8PHF - chains A and B; structure by electron microscopy, 3.60 A resolution.

[Chain A (and B)]
Molecule: Complex I assembly factor ACAD9, mitochondrial
Source organism: Homo sapiens
Notes: EC 1.3.8.-; chain B of this document is another copy of the same molecule, construct and numbering; everything in this record applies to it too
UniProtKB: Q9H845 (ACAD9_HUMAN); residue numbers follow UniProt; this construct covers 38-621
Sequence (591 residues; numbered 37 to 627; the number before each row is that of its first residue):
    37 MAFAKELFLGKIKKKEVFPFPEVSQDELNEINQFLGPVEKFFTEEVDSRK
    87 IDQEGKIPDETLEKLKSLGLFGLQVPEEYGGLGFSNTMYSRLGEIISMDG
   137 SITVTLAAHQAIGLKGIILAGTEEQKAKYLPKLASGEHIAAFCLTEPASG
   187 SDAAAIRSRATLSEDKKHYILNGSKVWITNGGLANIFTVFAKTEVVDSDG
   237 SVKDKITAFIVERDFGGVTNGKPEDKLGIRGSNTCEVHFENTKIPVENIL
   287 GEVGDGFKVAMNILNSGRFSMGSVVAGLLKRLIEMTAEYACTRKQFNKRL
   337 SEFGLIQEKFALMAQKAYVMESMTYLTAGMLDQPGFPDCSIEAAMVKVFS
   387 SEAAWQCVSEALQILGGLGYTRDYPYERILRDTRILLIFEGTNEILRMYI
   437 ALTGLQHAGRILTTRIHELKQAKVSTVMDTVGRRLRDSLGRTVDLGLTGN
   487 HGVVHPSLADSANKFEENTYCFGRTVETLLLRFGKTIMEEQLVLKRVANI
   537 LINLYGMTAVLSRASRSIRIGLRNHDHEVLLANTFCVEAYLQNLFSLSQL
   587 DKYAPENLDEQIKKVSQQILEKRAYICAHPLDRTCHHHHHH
Not modelled in the structure: 37, 450-486, 622-627
Differences from the reference sequence: initiating methionine (37); conflict Ala-191 (Ser in Q9H845); expression tag (622-627)
Residues lining bound ligands:
  - FAD (flavin-adenine dinucleotide), molecule 1: Phe-178, Leu-180, Thr-181, Gly-186, Ser-187, Trp-213, Thr-215, Lys-262, Ile-424, Phe-425, Glu-426, Gly-427, Thr-428, Glu-430, Ile-431, Met-434, Gln-527
  - FAD, molecule 2: Tyr-325, Arg-329, Gln-331, Phe-332, Leu-336, Phe-339, Leu-341, Ile-342, Lys-345, Gln-399, Ile-400, Leu-401, Gly-402, Gly-403, Leu-404
Swiss-Prot annotation at these positions:
  - active site: Glu-426 (Proton acceptor)
  - modified residue: Lys-41 (N6-acetyllysine), Lys-92 (N6-succinyllysine), Thr-478 (Phosphothreonine), Lys-521 (N6-acetyllysine)
What the authors report for this chain:
  - conformationally variable residues (loop rearrangement): Phe-178 to Arg-195
  - mutagenesis - A184S: unchanged catalytic activity on palmitoyl-CoA (C16:0)

[Interface between chain A and chain B]
Contacting residue pairs (171; chain A residue first):
  Glu-58(A) with Arg-619(B), salt bridge
  Val-59(A) with Leu-617(B), hydrophobic
  Gln-61(A) with Arg-619(B)
  Leu-64(A) with Leu-617(B)
  Ile-67(A) with Leu-617(B), hydrophobic
  Arg-127(A) with His-615(B), hydrogen bond; Leu-617(B)
  Glu-130(A) with His-615(B), salt bridge
  Ala-184(A) with Arg-329(B)
  Ser-185(A) with Arg-329(B)
  Ser-187(A) with Gln-331(B)
  Asp-188(A) with Phe-332(B), hydrogen bond (side chain-backbone)
  Trp-213(A) with Gly-403(B); Leu-404(B); Thr-407(B)
  Glu-260(A) with Asp-409(B)
  Asp-261(A) with Thr-407(B), hydrogen bond (backbone-side chain); Arg-408(B), hydrogen bond (backbone-backbone); Glu-413(B)
  Lys-262(A) with Tyr-406(B); Arg-408(B); Glu-413(B)
  Leu-263(A) with Tyr-406(B); Glu-413(B)
  Gly-264(A) with Tyr-406(B), hydrogen bond (backbone-side chain)
  Ile-265(A) with Tyr-406(B), hydrogen bond (backbone-side chain)
  Lys-316(A) with Tyr-611(B)
  Ile-319(A) with Ile-605(B), hydrophobic
  Glu-320(A) with Ala-610(B)
  Ala-323(A) with Arg-609(B)
  Glu-324(A) with Arg-609(B), salt bridge
  Cys-327(A) with Arg-609(B)
  Arg-329(A) with Pro-183(B); Ala-184(B); Ser-185(B), hydrogen bond (side chain-backbone)
  Gln-331(A) with Ser-187(B)
  Phe-332(A) with Asp-188(B), hydrogen bond (backbone-side chain); Met-524(B), hydrophobic
  Ser-337(A) with Leu-606(B)
  Gly-340(A) with Gln-527(B); Leu-528(B); Lys-599(B)
  Leu-341(A) with Glu-430(B); Gln-527(B); Lys-531(B)
  Gln-343(A) with Ile-598(B); Lys-599(B), hydrogen bond; Ser-602(B), hydrogen bond; Gln-603(B); Leu-606(B)
  Glu-344(A) with Leu-528(B); Lys-531(B), salt bridge; Ile-598(B)
  Lys-345(A) with Glu-430(B), salt bridge
  Phe-346(A) with Leu-606(B), hydrophobic
  Ala-347(A) with Ile-598(B), hydrophobic
  Ala-350(A) with Tyr-611(B)
  Tyr-354(A) with Tyr-611(B); Cys-613(B), hydrophobic
  Glu-357(A) with Tyr-611(B); Pro-616(B)
  Tyr-361(A) with His-615(B), hydrogen bond; Pro-616(B), hydrophobic; Leu-617(B), hydrophobic
  Trp-391(A) with Trp-391(B), hydrophobic; Ser-395(B), hydrogen bond
  Ser-395(A) with Trp-391(B), hydrogen bond; Arg-420(B), hydrogen bond (backbone-side chain)
  Leu-398(A) with Arg-420(B)
  Gln-399(A) with Arg-420(B), hydrogen bond; Leu-423(B); Thr-428(B)
  Gly-402(A) with Ile-424(B)
  Gly-403(A) with Trp-213(B); Ile-424(B)
  Tyr-406(A) with Lys-262(B); Leu-263(B), hydrogen bond (backbone-backbone); Gly-264(B), hydrogen bond (side chain-backbone); Ile-265(B); Arg-417(B), hydrogen bond (side chain-backbone); Ile-421(B), hydrophobic; Ile-424(B), hydrophobic
  Thr-407(A) with Trp-213(B)
  Arg-408(A) with Asp-261(B), hydrogen bond (backbone-backbone)
  Glu-413(A) with Leu-263(B)
  Arg-417(A) with Tyr-406(B)
  Arg-420(A) with Ser-395(B), hydrogen bond (side chain-backbone); Leu-398(B); Gln-399(B), hydrogen bond; Tyr-406(B)
  Ile-421(A) with Tyr-406(B)
  Leu-423(A) with Gln-399(B), hydrogen bond (backbone-side chain)
  Ile-424(A) with Gly-402(B); Gly-403(B)
  Thr-428(A) with Gln-399(B)
  Glu-430(A) with Leu-341(B)
  Met-434(A) with Phe-332(B), hydrophobic
  Gln-527(A) with Phe-339(B); Gly-340(B); Leu-341(B)
  Leu-528(A) with Gly-340(B); Leu-341(B), hydrophobic; Glu-344(B)
  Lys-531(A) with Leu-341(B); Glu-344(B), salt bridge
  Arg-549(A) with Ala-614(B), hydrogen bond (side chain-backbone); Pro-616(B)
  Arg-552(A) with Pro-616(B), hydrogen bond (side chain-backbone); Asp-618(B), hydrogen bond (side chain-backbone)
  Ile-556(A) with Thr-620(B)
  Asn-560(A) with Ile-612(B)
  His-563(A) with Val-601(B); Gln-604(B); Ile-605(B); Ile-612(B); Cys-613(B), hydrogen bond
  Glu-564(A) with Cys-613(B); Ala-614(B)
  Leu-566(A) with Gln-597(B); Lys-600(B); Val-601(B), hydrophobic
  Thr-570(A) with Gln-597(B)
  Val-573(A) with Glu-592(B); Leu-594(B), hydrophobic
  Leu-577(A) with Glu-592(B)
  Leu-594(A) with Thr-570(B); Val-573(B), hydrophobic
  Gln-597(A) with Thr-570(B)
  Ile-598(A) with Glu-344(B); Ala-347(B), hydrophobic
  Lys-599(A) with Gly-340(B); Gln-343(B)
  Lys-600(A) with Leu-566(B)
  Val-601(A) with His-563(B); Leu-566(B), hydrophobic; Leu-567(B), hydrophobic
  Ser-602(A) with Gln-343(B), hydrogen bond
  Gln-604(A) with His-563(B)
  Ile-605(A) with Ile-319(B), hydrophobic; Ala-350(B), hydrophobic; His-563(B)
  Leu-606(A) with Ser-337(B); Phe-346(B), hydrophobic
  Arg-609(A) with Ile-319(B); Ala-323(B); Arg-335(B)
  Ala-610(A) with Ile-319(B)
  Tyr-611(A) with Tyr-354(B)
  Ile-612(A) with Asn-560(B); His-563(B)
  Cys-613(A) with His-563(B), hydrogen bond; Glu-564(B)
  Ala-614(A) with Arg-549(B), hydrogen bond (backbone-side chain); Glu-564(B)
  His-615(A) with Arg-127(B); Glu-130(B), salt bridge; Lys-316(B); Arg-549(B)
  Pro-616(A) with Phe-56(B), hydrophobic; Tyr-361(B), hydrophobic; Arg-549(B); Arg-552(B), hydrogen bond (backbone-side chain)
  Leu-617(A) with Val-59(B), hydrophobic; Leu-64(B); Thr-123(B); Arg-127(B)
  Asp-618(A) with Leu-64(B)
  Arg-619(A) with Gln-61(B); Arg-552(B)
  Thr-620(A) with Ile-556(B); Leu-558(B)
Interface residues without a listed pair, chain A (109 interface residues in all): Phe-56, Pro-183, Gly-186, Arg-266, Ala-326, Lys-330, Asn-333, Ala-353, Leu-404, Leu-416, Asn-429, Gly-557, Leu-558, Arg-559, Leu-567, Phe-581, Glu-592
Interface residues without a listed pair, chain B (104 interface residues in all): Glu-58, Lys-345, Ala-353, Leu-416, Asp-418, Asn-429, Met-434, Asn-569, Leu-577, Cys-621

[In short]
The interface between chain A and chain B involves 109 residues on one side and 104 on the other, with 30
hydrogen bonds and 7 salt bridges. Polar pairs include Glu-58(A)/Arg-619(B), Glu-130(A)/His-615(B) and
Glu-324(A)/Arg-609(B). The paper reports that A184S of chain A leaves catalytic activity on palmitoyl-CoA
(C16:0) unchanged; conformational variability at Phe-178(A).
Chain A and chain B are both Complex I assembly factor ACAD9, mitochondrial (Homo sapiens); the structure,
Cryo-EM structure of human ACAD9-S191A, was determined by electron microscopy (same publication as 8PHE).
